Entry 3L51 (X-ray diffraction, 1.51 A resolution); this record covers chains A and B.

[Chain A]
Protein: Structural maintenance of chromosomes protein 2
Organism: Mus musculus
Notes: fragment: hinge domain, residues 506-666
UniProt: Q8CG48 (SMC2_MOUSE); numbering as in UniProt (aligned over 506-666)
Amino-acid sequence (161 residues; numbered 506 to 666; the number before each row is that of its first residue):
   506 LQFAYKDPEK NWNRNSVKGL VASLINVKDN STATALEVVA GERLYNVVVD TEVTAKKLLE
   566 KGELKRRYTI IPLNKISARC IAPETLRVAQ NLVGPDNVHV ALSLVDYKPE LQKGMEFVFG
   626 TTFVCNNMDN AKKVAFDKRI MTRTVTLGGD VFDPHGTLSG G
Unresolved in the structure: 661-666
Modified / non-standard residues: Mse620 (selenomethionine; parent Met); Mse633 (selenomethionine; parent Met); Mse646 (selenomethionine; parent Met)
What the authors report for this chain:
  - specificity-determining residues: Lys561, Lys570 (proposed by the authors, not directly observed)
  - specificity-determining residues: Arg572

[Chain B]
Protein: Structural maintenance of chromosomes protein 4
Organism: Mus musculus
Notes: fragment: hinge domain, residues 595-752
UniProt: Q8CG47 (SMC4_MOUSE); residue numbers follow UniProt; this construct covers 595-752
Amino-acid sequence (166 residues; numbered 595 to 760; the number before each row is that of its first residue):
   595 GKVLDAIIQE KKSGRIPGIY GRLGDLGAID EKYDIAISSC CHALDYIVVD SIDTAQECVN
   655 FLKKHNIGIA TFIGLDKMTV WAKKMSKIQT PENTPRLFDL VKVKNEEIRQ AFYFALRDTL
   715 VANNLDQATR VAYQRDRRWR VVTLQGQIIE QSGTMSGGLE HHHHHH
Sequence notes: expression tag (753-760)
Modified / non-standard residues: Mse672 (selenomethionine; parent Met); Mse679 (selenomethionine; parent Met); Mse749 (selenomethionine; parent Met)
Curated features (UniProtKB/Swiss-Prot):
  - modified residue: Lys677 (N6-acetyllysine)
What the authors report for this chain:
  - specificity-determining residues: Thr723 (proposed by the authors, not directly observed)

[How chain A and chain B interact]
Residue-residue contacts (38):
  Glu557(A) with Thr723(B); Tyr727(B); Mse749(B)
  Ala560(A) with Mse749(B)
  Lys561(A) with Asp720(B), salt bridge; Mse749(B)
  Leu564(A) with Leu719(B), hydrophobic; Mse749(B), hydrophobic; Gly751(B)
  Glu565(A) with Leu719(B)
  Leu569(A) with Leu753(B)
  Lys570(A) with Leu753(B)
  Arg571(A) with Gly752(B)
  Arg572(A) with Ser633(B); Gly740(B), hydrogen bond (side chain-backbone); Ile742(B); Ser750(B); Gly751(B); Gly752(B)
  Tyr573(A) with Mse749(B); Ser750(B); Gly751(B), hydrogen bond (backbone-backbone)
  Thr574(A) with Thr748(B); Mse749(B); Ser750(B), hydrogen bond
  Ile575(A) with Thr748(B); Mse749(B), hydrogen bond (backbone-backbone)
  Pro577(A) with Tyr727(B); Gly747(B)
  Lys580(A) with Tyr727(B); Arg732(B), hydrogen bond (backbone-side chain); Ser746(B)
  Ile581(A) with Ser746(B); Thr748(B)
  Ser582(A) with Arg732(B); Ser746(B), hydrogen bond (backbone-backbone)
  Phe622(A) with Ser746(B); Thr748(B)
Also at the interface, not in a pair above, chain A (18 interface residues in all): Ile576
Also at the interface, not in a pair above, chain B (18 interface residues in all): Gln741, His757
The authors on this interface:
  - pairs named by the authors: Arg572(A)-Gly740(B) (hydrogen bond)

[Overview]
The chain A/chain B interface involves 18 residues from each chain; the contacts include 6 hydrogen bonds and
1 salt bridge. Polar contacts include Lys561(A)-Asp720(B), Arg572(A)-Gly740(B) and Thr574(A)-Ser750(B). The
paper describes a hydrogen bond between Arg572(A) and Gly740(B). From the paper: specificity determinants
Lys561(A), Lys570(A) and Thr723(B) among others.
Chain A is Structural maintenance of chromosomes protein 2 and chain B is Structural maintenance of
chromosomes protein 4, both from Mus musculus; the structure, Crystal Structure of the Mouse Condensin Hinge
Domain, was determined by X-ray diffraction.
